PDB entry 4J8B | X-ray diffraction, 1.88 A resolution | chains A and B

Chain A:
Name: coatomer alpha subunit
Source organism: Schizosaccharomyces pombe
UniProtKB: Q96WV5 (COPA_SCHPO); numbering as in UniProt (aligned over 1-327)
Amino-acid sequence (327 residues; each row starts with the number of its first residue):
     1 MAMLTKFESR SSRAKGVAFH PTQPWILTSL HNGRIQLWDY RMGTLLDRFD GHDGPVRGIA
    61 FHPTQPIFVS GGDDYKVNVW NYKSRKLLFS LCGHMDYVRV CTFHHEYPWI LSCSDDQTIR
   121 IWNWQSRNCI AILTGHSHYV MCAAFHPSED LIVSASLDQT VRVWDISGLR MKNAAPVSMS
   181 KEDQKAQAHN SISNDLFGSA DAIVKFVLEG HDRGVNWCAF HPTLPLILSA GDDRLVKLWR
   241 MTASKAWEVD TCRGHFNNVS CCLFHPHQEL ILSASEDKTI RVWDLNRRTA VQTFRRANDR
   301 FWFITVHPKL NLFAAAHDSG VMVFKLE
Not modelled in the structure: 171-199
Sequence notes: conflict Ala-2 (Glu in Q96WV5), Ile-67 (Leu in Q96WV5), Lys-181 (Leu in Q96WV5), Lys-185 (Leu in Q96WV5), Ala-200 (Thr in Q96WV5), Ala-297 (Asp in Q96WV5)

Chain B:
Name: Emp47p
Amino-acid sequence (6 residues; row label = number of the first residue in the row):
     1 LKTKLL

How chain A and chain B interact:
Residue-residue contacts (21):
  Arg-13(A) with Leu-6(B), hydrogen bond (side chain-backbone)
  Lys-15(A) with Leu-6(B), hydrogen bond (side chain-backbone)
  His-31(A) with Leu-5(B), hydrogen bond (side chain-backbone); Leu-6(B), hydrogen bond (side chain-backbone)
  Arg-57(A) with Lys-4(B); Leu-5(B), hydrogen bond (side chain-backbone); Leu-6(B), hydrogen bond (side chain-backbone)
  Asp-96(A) with Lys-2(B), salt bridge
  Tyr-97(A) with Lys-2(B); Leu-5(B)
  Arg-99(A) with Thr-3(B), hydrogen bond (side chain-backbone); Lys-4(B), hydrogen bond (side chain-backbone)
  Asp-115(A) with Lys-2(B), salt bridge
  Tyr-139(A) with Lys-2(B), hydrogen bond; Thr-3(B), hydrogen bond (side chain-backbone)
  Met-141(A) with Lys-4(B)
  Leu-157(A) with Thr-3(B)
  Asn-216(A) with Lys-4(B), hydrogen bond
  Asp-232(A) with Lys-4(B), salt bridge
  Arg-300(A) with Leu-6(B)
  Trp-302(A) with Leu-6(B), hydrophobic
Other interface residues (no listed pair), chain A (16 interface residues in all): Asn-258
Other interface residues (no listed pair), chain B (6 interface residues in all): Leu-1

Summary:
Chain A and chain B form an interface of 16 and 6 residues respectively; the contacts include 11 hydrogen
bonds and 3 salt bridges. Among the polar pairs are Asp-96(A)/Lys-2(B), Asp-115(A)/Lys-2(B) and
Asp-232(A)/Lys-4(B).
Chain A is coatomer alpha subunit (Schizosaccharomyces pombe) and chain B is Emp47p; the structure, Crystal
structure of alpha-COP/Emp47p complex, was determined by X-ray diffraction together with 4J73, 4J77, 4J78,
4J79, 4J81, 4J82 and 3 further entries from the same study.
